PDB entry 7UYZ | X-ray diffraction, 2.49 A resolution | chains A and C of the 6 polymer chains in the assembly

# Chain A (and C)
Name: Cyclic GMP-AMP synthase
From: Mus musculus
Notes: EC 2.7.7.86; chain C of this document is another copy of the same molecule, construct and numbering; everything in this record applies to it too
UniProt: Q8C6L5 (CGAS_MOUSE); numbering as in UniProt (aligned over 147-507)
Chain sequence (364 residues; numbered 144 to 507; the number before each row is that of its first residue):
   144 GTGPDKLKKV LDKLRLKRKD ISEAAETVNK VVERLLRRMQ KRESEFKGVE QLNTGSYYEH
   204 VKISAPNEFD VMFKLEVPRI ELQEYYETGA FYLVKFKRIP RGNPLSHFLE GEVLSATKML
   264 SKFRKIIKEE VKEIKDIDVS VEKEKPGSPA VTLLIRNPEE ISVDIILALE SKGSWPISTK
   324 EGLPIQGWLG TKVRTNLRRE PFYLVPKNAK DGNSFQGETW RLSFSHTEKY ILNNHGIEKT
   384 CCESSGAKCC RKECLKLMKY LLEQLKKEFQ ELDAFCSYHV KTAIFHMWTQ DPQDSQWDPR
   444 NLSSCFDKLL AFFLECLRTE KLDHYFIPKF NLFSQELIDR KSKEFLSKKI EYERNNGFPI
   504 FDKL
Not modelled in the structure: 144-148, 240-244, 507 (chain C: 144-148, 184-186, 238-246, 252-255, 353-357, 507)
Differences from the reference sequence: expression tag (144-146)
Curated features (UniProtKB/Swiss-Prot):
  - region: K372 to K395 (DNA-binding)
  - motif: L154 to L159 (Nuclear export signal), D281 to S291 (Nuclear localization signal)
  - binding site (GTP): T197, D307, R364 to E371
  - binding site (ATP): S199, E371, K402, S420 to K424
  - binding site (Mg(2+)): E211, D213, D307
  - binding site (2',3'-cGAMP): D213, G290, D307, K350, R364 to S366
  - binding site (Zn(2+)): H378, C384, C385, C392
  - site: R241 (Arginine-anchor), D307, I308 (Cleavage)
  - modified residue: K156 (N6-lactoyllysine), E176 (PolyADP-ribosyl glutamic acid), S199 (Phosphoserine), Y201 (Phosphotyrosine), E272 (5-glutamyl polyglutamate), S291 (Phosphoserine), E302 (5-glutamyl glutamate), K372 (N6-acetyllysine), K382 (N6-acetyllysine), K402 (N6-acetyllysine), S420 (Phosphoserine), K491 (N6-methyllysine)
  - lipidation (S-palmitoyl cysteine): C392, C393, C459
  - cross-link (Glycyl lysine isopeptide (Lys-Gly)): K217 (interchain with G-Cter in SUMO), K271 (interchain with G-Cter in ubiquitin), K335 (interchain with G-Cter in SUMO), K372 (interchain with G-Cter in SUMO), K382 (interchain with G-Cter in SUMO), K399 (interchain with G-Cter in ubiquitin), K402 (interchain with G-Cter in ubiquitin), K409 (interchain with G-Cter in ubiquitin), K410 (interchain with G-Cter in ubiquitin), K464 (interchain with G-Cter in SUMO)
Ion coordination: Mg2+ site 1: E211, D213 (together with GTP); Mg2+ site 2: E211, D213, D307 (together with GTP); Zn2+: H378, C384, C385, C392
Small-molecule neighbours: guanosine-5'-monophosphate / GTP: G198, S199, K205, E211, D213, K288, G290, D307, R364, K402, E406, K409, F418, C419, S420, Y421, K424, H467
Reported in the primary citation:
  - mutagenesis - E211Q/D213N: abolished catalytic activity
  - specificity-determining residues: H467 (proposed by the authors, not directly observed)
  - mutagenesis - R364A (33-fold), H467A: decreased catalytic activity on ATP/GTP
  - mutagenesis - H467A (2-fold): increased catalytic activity on GTP/GTP
  - specificity-determining residues: I309, R364
  - mutagenesis - R364A (10-fold): decreased catalytic activity on GTP/GTP
  - mutagenesis - R364A (4-fold): increased catalytic activity on ATP/ATP

# Interface between chain A and chain C
Residue-residue contacts (34):
  Q329(A) - T383(C)
  Q329(A) - S388(C)
  G330(A) - S388(C)
  L332(A) - K382(C)
  G333(A) - T383(C)
  G333(A) - E386(C)
  T334(A) - E386(C)  hydrogen bond (backbone-side chain)
  T334(A) - S387(C)
  K335(A) - N376(C)
  K335(A) - N377(C)
  K335(A) - E386(C)  salt bridge
  N376(A) - K335(C)
  N377(A) - K335(C)
  N377(A) - K382(C)  hydrogen bond (backbone-side chain)
  G379(A) - K382(C)  hydrogen bond (backbone-side chain)
  I380(A) - I380(C)
  I380(A) - E381(C)
  I380(A) - K382(C)  hydrogen bond (backbone-backbone)
  E381(A) - I380(C)
  E381(A) - Q436(C)
  K382(A) - L332(C)
  K382(A) - N377(C)  hydrogen bond (side chain-backbone)
  K382(A) - G379(C)  hydrogen bond (side chain-backbone)
  K382(A) - I380(C)  hydrogen bond (backbone-backbone)
  K382(A) - K382(C)
  T383(A) - Q329(C)
  T383(A) - G333(C)
  E386(A) - G333(C)
  E386(A) - T334(C)  hydrogen bond (side chain-backbone)
  E386(A) - K335(C)  salt bridge
  S387(A) - T334(C)
  S388(A) - Q329(C)
  S388(A) - G330(C)
  Q436(A) - E381(C)  hydrogen bond
Interface residues without a listed pair, chain A (19 interface residues in all): W331, H378
Interface residues without a listed pair, chain C (19 interface residues in all): W331, H378

# Overview
Chain A and chain C each contribute 19 residues to their interface; the contacts include 9 hydrogen bonds and
2 salt bridges. Polar contacts include K335(A)-E386(C), T334(A)-E386(C) and N377(A)-K382(C). Chain A binds
guanosine-5'-monophosphate / GTP. The paper reports that R364A and H467A of chain A reduce catalytic activity
on ATP/GTP; specificity determinants H467(A), I309(A) and R364(A).
Chain A and chain C are both Cyclic GMP-AMP synthase (Mus musculus); the structure, Structure of Ternary
Complex of cGAS with dsDNA and Bound 5 -pppG(2 ,5 )pG, was determined by X-ray diffraction (same publication
as 7UUX, 7UXW, 7UYQ, 7UZR, 7V0W, 8EAE and 14 further entries).
